Entry 3DBC (X-ray diffraction, 3.35 A resolution); this record covers chain A.

# Chain A
Name: Polo-like kinase 1
Organism: Danio rerio
Notes: EC 2.7.11.21; fragment: Plk1 kinase domain
UniProt: Q4KMI8 (Q4KMI8_DANRE); residue numbers follow UniProt; this construct covers 1-312
Amino-acid sequence (317 residues; numbered -4 to 312; the number before each row is that of its first residue; numbers below 1 keep their minus sign (Gly-4 is residue -4)):
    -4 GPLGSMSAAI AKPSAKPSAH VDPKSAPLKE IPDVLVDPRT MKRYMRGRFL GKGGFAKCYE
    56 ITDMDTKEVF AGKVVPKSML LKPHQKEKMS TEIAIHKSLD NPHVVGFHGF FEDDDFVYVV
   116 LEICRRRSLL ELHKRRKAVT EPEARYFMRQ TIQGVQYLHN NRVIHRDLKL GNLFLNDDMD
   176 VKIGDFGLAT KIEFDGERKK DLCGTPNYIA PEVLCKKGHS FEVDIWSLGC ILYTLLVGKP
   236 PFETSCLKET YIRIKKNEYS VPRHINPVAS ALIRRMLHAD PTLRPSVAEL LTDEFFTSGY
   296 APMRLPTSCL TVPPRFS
Unresolved in the structure: -4 to 23, 188-213, 311-312
Sequence notes: expression tag (-4 to 0); engineered mutation Asp196 (Thr in Q4KMI8)
Residues lining bound ligands: 257 (2FR; 3-[3-(3-methyl-6-{[(1S)-1-phenylethyl]amino}-1H-pyrazolo[4,3-c]pyridin-1-yl)phenyl]propanamide): Leu45, Gly46, Lys47, Gly48, Ala51, Cys53, Ala66, Lys68, Val100, Leu116, Glu117, Ile118, Cys119, Arg120, Arg122, Ser123, Glu126, Gly166, Phe169, Asp180

# Overview
Ligands of chain A: 257.
Chain A is Polo-like kinase 1 (Danio rerio); the structure, Crystal structure of an activated (Thr->Asp)
Polo-like kinase 1 (Plk1) catalytic domain in complex with Compound ..., was determined by X-ray diffraction
(same publication as 3DBD, 3DBE and 3DBF).
